6XL0 - chains J and K of the 20 polymer chains in the assembly; structure by electron microscopy, 3.40 A resolution.

[Chain J (and K)]
Molecule: Flagellin
Organism: Caulobacter vibrioides (strain NA1000 / CB15N)
Notes: chain K of this document is another copy of the same molecule, construct and numbering; everything in this record applies to it too
Reference sequence: A0A0H3C7K6 (A0A0H3C7K6_CAUVN); numbering as in UniProt (aligned over 1-273)
Amino-acid sequence (273 residues; row label = number of the first residue in the row):
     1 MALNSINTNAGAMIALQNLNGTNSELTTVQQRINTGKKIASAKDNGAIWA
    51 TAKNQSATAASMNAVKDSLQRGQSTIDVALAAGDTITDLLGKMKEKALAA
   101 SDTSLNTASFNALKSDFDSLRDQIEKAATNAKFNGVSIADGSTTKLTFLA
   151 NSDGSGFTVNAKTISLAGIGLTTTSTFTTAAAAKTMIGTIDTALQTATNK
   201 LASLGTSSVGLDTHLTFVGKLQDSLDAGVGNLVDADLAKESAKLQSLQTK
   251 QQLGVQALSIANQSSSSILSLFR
Unresolved in the structure: 1, 273
From the paper describing this entry:
  - mutagenesis - T103C/N130S: decreased binding to phiCbK

[How chain J and chain K interact]
Residue-residue contacts - 39 pairs, chain J then chain K:
  L3(J) with N20(K); N23(K), hydrogen bond (backbone-side chain); S24(K)
  N4(J) with N20(K); N23(K)
  G11(J) with N34(K)
  I14(J) with Q31(K)
  A15(J) with N34(K)
  N18(J) with N34(K); T35(K), hydrogen bond
  I48(J) with D67(K)
  Q55(J) with N134(K), hydrogen bond (side chain-backbone)
  N151(J) with N130(K), hydrogen bond
  G156(J) with K126(K)
  F157(J) with Q123(K); K126(K)
  T206(J) with D116(K); S119(K)
  F217(J) with A82(K), hydrophobic; T85(K)
  L221(J) with V78(K), hydrophobic
  S224(J) with V78(K)
  L225(J) with F133(K), hydrophobic
  N231(J) with Q70(K), hydrogen bond
  K250(J) with T35(K), hydrogen bond (side chain-backbone)
  L253(J) with L237(K), hydrophobic
  A257(J) with I33(K), hydrophobic; N34(K)
  I260(J) with Q30(K); L244(K), hydrophobic; Q248(K)
  A261(J) with Q30(K)
  S267(J) with Q251(K), hydrogen bond; Q252(K); V255(K)
  S270(J) with V255(K)
  L271(J) with L258(K), hydrophobic; S259(K); N262(K)
Interface residues without a listed pair, chain J (34 interface residues in all): T51, A150, S155, Q195, N199, H214, G228, K239, L258
Interface residues without a listed pair, chain K (38 interface residues in all): L19, Q73, S74, D77, A81, A108, A127, D223, Q256

[In short]
34 residues of chain J and 38 residues of chain K are in contact, with 7 hydrogen bonds. Polar contacts
include L3(J)-N23(K), N18(J)-T35(K) and Q55(J)-N134(K). The paper reports that T103C/N130S of chain J reduce
binding to phiCbK.
Both chains are Flagellin (Caulobacter vibrioides (strain NA1000 / CB15N)). Entry 6XL0 (Caulobacter crescentus
FljK filament) was determined by electron microscopy, deposited together with 6XKY.
